6RMO - chains A and B of the 4 polymer chains in the assembly; structure by X-ray diffraction, 2.60 A resolution.

# Chain A (and B)
Molecule: IMP-specific 5'-nucleotidase, putative
Source organism: Plasmodium falciparum 3D7
Notes: EC 3.1.3.5; chain B of this document is another copy of the same molecule, construct and numbering; everything in this record applies to it too
Reference sequence: A0A144A134 (A0A144A134_PLAF7); numbering as in UniProt (aligned over 1-444)
Chain sequence (444 residues; each row starts with the number of its first residue):
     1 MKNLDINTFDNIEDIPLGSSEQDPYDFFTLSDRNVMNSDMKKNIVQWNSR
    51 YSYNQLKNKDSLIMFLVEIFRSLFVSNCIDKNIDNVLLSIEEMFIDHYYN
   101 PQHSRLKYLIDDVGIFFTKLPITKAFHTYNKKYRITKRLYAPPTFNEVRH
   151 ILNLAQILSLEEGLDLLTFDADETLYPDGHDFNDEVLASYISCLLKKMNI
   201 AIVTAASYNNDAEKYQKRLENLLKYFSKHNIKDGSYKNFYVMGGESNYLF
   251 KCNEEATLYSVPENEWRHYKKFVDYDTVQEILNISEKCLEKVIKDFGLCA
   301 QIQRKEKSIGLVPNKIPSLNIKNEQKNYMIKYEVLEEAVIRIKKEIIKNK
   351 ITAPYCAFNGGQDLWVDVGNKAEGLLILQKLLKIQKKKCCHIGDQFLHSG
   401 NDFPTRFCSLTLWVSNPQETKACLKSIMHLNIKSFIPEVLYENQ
Disordered / not traced: 1-14, 49-50, 177-179, 197, 276, 318-325, 431-433 (chain B: 1-58, 178-180, 319-326, 401-403, 432-433, 443-444)
UniProt features mapped onto this chain:
  - active site: Asp170 (Nucleophile), Asp172 (Proton donor)
  - binding site (ATP): Lys132, His150
  - binding site (IMP): Asp170, Asp172, Asp178, Thr204, Ser207, Ser308, Asp363, Lys371
  - binding site (Mg(2+)): Asp170, Asp172, Asp394
  - mutagenesis: Lys2 to Lys59 (Loss of catalytic activity), Lys2 to Leu30 (8-fold reduction in affinity for IMP and 1.5-fold reduction in catalytic efficiency at pH 5. 2.2-fold reduction in affinity for IMP and 4.5-fold increase in catalytic efficiency at pH 8), Lys41 (K41L: 9.4-fold reduction in affinity for IMP and 4-fold decrease in catalytic efficiency at pH 5. 4-fold increase in affinity for IMP and 4.4-fold increase in catalytic efficiency at pH 8), His150 (H150V: Increases catalytic activity especially at pH 5), Asp170 (D170N: Loss of catalytic activity towards IMP), Asp172 (D172A: Loss of catalytic activity towards IMP. 1.2-fold increase in affinity for pNPP and 8.6-fold increase in catalytic efficiency at pH 8; D172N: Loss of catalytic activity towards IMP ...), Tyr176 (Y176L: Severe loss of catalytic activity), Asp178 (D178V: Partial loss of catalytic activity), Arg218 (R218L: Loss of catalytic activity), Asp363 (D363V: Loss of catalytic activity), Trp365 (W365Y/F: Loss of catalytic activity in presence of ATP), Asp367 (D367V: Loss of catalytic activity), 9 further mutagenesis entries in UniProt
From the paper describing this entry:
  - catalytic residues: Asp170, Asp172 (citing earlier work)
  - mutagenesis - D170N, D170N/D172N, D172A, D172N, D363V, W365L, D367V, D394V, Q395L, F396L, D402V: abolished catalytic activity on IMP
  - mutagenesis - D172A (15-fold), D172N: increased catalytic activity on pNPP
  - mutagenesis - W365F, W365Y, F403L: unchanged catalytic activity on IMP
  - mutagenesis - R218L, W413L: abolished catalytic activity
  - mutagenesis - Y176L, D178V, R406L (24- and 4-fold): decreased catalytic activity
  - mutagenesis - H150V: unchanged catalytic activity on ATP
  - contacts within the chain: Asp60-Arg406 (salt bridge), Glu173-His398
  - mutagenesis - H398V, F403Y: increased catalytic activity
  - mutagenesis - F403A: decreased catalytic activity on IMP
  - mutagenesis - F403L: decreased catalytic activity on ATP
  - mutagenesis - K41L: increased catalytic activity on ATP

# How chain A and chain B interact
Pairs across the interface (78; chain A residue first):
  Tyr25(A) - Ala141(B)
  Tyr25(A) - Pro142(B)  hydrogen bond (side chain-backbone)
  Tyr25(A) - Thr144(B)
  Phe27(A) - Val67(B)  hydrophobic
  Phe27(A) - Arg71(B)
  Phe27(A) - Pro142(B)  hydrophobic
  Phe27(A) - Pro143(B)
  Phe27(A) - Thr144(B)
  Phe27(A) - Phe145(B)  hydrogen bond (backbone-backbone)
  Thr29(A) - Thr144(B)
  Thr29(A) - Asn146(B)  hydrogen bond
  Asp32(A) - Asn146(B)
  Asn34(A) - Asn416(B)
  Val35(A) - Asn146(B)
  Val35(A) - Phe396(B)  hydrophobic
  Val35(A) - Ser415(B)
  Asn37(A) - Ser415(B)
  Met40(A) - Phe358(B)  hydrophobic
  Met40(A) - Gly360(B)
  Met40(A) - Leu397(B)
  Lys41(A) - Asp394(B)  salt bridge
  Lys41(A) - Leu397(B)
  Lys41(A) - Ser415(B)  hydrogen bond (side chain-backbone)
  Asn43(A) - Tyr332(B)
  Ile44(A) - Tyr332(B)
  Ile44(A) - Phe396(B)
  Ile44(A) - Leu397(B)
  Trp47(A) - Tyr332(B)  hydrophobic
  Trp47(A) - Glu333(B)
  Trp47(A) - Glu336(B)
  Tyr129(A) - Lys331(B)  hydrogen bond
  Tyr133(A) - Lys331(B)
  Arg134(A) - Lys294(B)
  Arg134(A) - Asp295(B)  hydrogen bond (side chain-backbone)
  Arg134(A) - Phe296(B)
  Arg134(A) - Gly297(B)
  Lys137(A) - Phe296(B)
  Lys137(A) - Arg341(B)  hydrogen bond (backbone-side chain)
  Arg138(A) - Phe296(B)
  Arg138(A) - Glu333(B)
  Arg138(A) - Glu337(B)
  Leu139(A) - Glu337(B)  hydrogen bond (backbone-side chain)
  Leu139(A) - Arg341(B)
  Tyr140(A) - Glu337(B)  hydrogen bond (backbone-side chain)
  Tyr140(A) - Ile340(B)  hydrophobic
  Tyr140(A) - Arg341(B)
  Tyr140(A) - Lys344(B)
  Ala141(A) - Glu337(B)  hydrogen bond (backbone-side chain)
  Thr144(A) - Glu333(B)  hydrogen bond
  Glu147(A) - Lys331(B)  salt bridge
  Glu147(A) - Glu333(B)
  Asp295(A) - Arg134(B)
  Asp295(A) - Lys137(B)  hydrogen bond (backbone-side chain)
  Phe296(A) - Tyr133(B)
  Phe296(A) - Arg134(B)
  Phe296(A) - Arg138(B)
  Met329(A) - Gln418(B)
  Met329(A) - Tyr441(B)  hydrophobic
  Ile330(A) - Tyr441(B)
  Lys331(A) - Tyr133(B)  hydrogen bond (side chain-backbone)
  Lys331(A) - Tyr441(B)
  Glu333(A) - Arg138(B)
  Glu333(A) - Ala141(B)
  Glu333(A) - Thr144(B)  hydrogen bond
  Glu333(A) - Glu147(B)
  Glu337(A) - Arg138(B)
  Glu337(A) - Leu139(B)  hydrogen bond (side chain-backbone)
  Glu337(A) - Tyr140(B)  hydrogen bond (side chain-backbone)
  Glu337(A) - Ala141(B)  hydrogen bond (side chain-backbone)
  Ile340(A) - Tyr140(B)  hydrophobic
  Arg341(A) - Lys137(B)  hydrogen bond (side chain-backbone)
  Lys344(A) - Tyr140(B)
  Leu440(A) - Lys331(B)
  Tyr441(A) - Met329(B)  hydrophobic
  Tyr441(A) - Ile330(B)
  Tyr441(A) - Lys331(B)
  Gln444(A) - Tyr328(B)
  Gln444(A) - Met329(B)  hydrogen bond (side chain-backbone)
Also at the interface, not in a pair above, chain A (43 interface residues in all): Asp26, Phe28, Met36, Val45, Ile135, Lys294, Gly297, Val334
Also at the interface, not in a pair above, chain B (42 interface residues in all): Lys132, Arg149, Gly361
Interface features reported in the paper:
  - residue pairs: Lys41(A)-Asp394(B)

# Summary
43 residues of chain A face 42 of chain B across their interface; the contacts include 19 hydrogen bonds and 2
salt bridges. Polar pairs include Lys41(A)-Asp394(B), Glu147(A)-Lys331(B) and Tyr25(A)-Pro142(B). The paper
describes a contact between Lys41(A) and Asp394(B). From the paper: catalytic residues Asp170(A) and
Asp172(A); D170N, D170N/D172N and D172A of chain A, among others, abolish catalytic activity on IMP; 24
substitutions were tested in all.
Both chains are IMP-specific 5'-nucleotidase, putative (Plasmodium falciparum 3D7). Entry 6RMO (Structure of
Plasmodium falciparum IMP-nucleotidase) was determined by X-ray diffraction, deposited together with 6RMD,
6RMW, 6RN1, 6RNH and 6RME.
